Entry 8IAZ (electron microscopy, 3.00 A resolution); this record covers chains A and B of the 4 polymer chains in the assembly.

Chain A:
Protein: Transposase
Organism: Firmicutes bacterium AM43-11BH
Reference sequence: A0A417B524 (A0A417B524_9FIRM); residues 4-387 here = UniProt positions 4-387
Amino-acid sequence (384 residues; each row starts with the number of its first residue):
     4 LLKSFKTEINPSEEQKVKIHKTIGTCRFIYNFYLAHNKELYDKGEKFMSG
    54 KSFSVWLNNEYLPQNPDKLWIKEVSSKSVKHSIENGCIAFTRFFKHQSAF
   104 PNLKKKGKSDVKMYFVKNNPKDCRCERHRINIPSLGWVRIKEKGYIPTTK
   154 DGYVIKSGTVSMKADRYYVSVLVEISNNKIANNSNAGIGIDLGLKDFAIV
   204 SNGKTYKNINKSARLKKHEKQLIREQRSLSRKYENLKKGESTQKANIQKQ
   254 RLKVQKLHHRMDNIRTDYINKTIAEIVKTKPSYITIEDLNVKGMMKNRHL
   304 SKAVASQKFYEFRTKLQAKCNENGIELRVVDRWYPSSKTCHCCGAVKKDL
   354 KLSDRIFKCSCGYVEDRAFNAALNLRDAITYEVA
Differences from the reference sequence: conflict Ala371 (Asp in A0A417B524)
Ion coordination: Zn2+: Cys343, Cys346, Cys362, Cys364
From the paper describing this entry:
  - catalytic residues: Asp194, Glu290
  - mutagenesis - D194A, E290A: abolished catalytic activity on linearized dsDNA substrates
  - binding site for the 207-nt RNA strand: Arg130, His131, Arg132, Arg142, Tyr148, Arg227, Arg230, Arg234, Asn238, Asn249, Lys299, Asn300, Arg301, Trp336, Lys341, Lys354
  - binding site for the 16-nt DNA strand: Tyr44, Phe50, Ser52, Asn61, Asn62, Lys83, Phe97, Phe103, Asn121, Asn122
  - specificity-determining residues: Lys83, Asn121
  - binding site for the 24-nt DNA strand (chain B): Lys80, Tyr117, Asn121, Ser160
  - mutagenesis - Y117A, S160A: decreased catalytic activity

Chain B:
Molecule: 24-nt DNA strand
Sequence (24 nucleotides; numbered -14 to 9; the number before each row is that of its first residue; numbers below 1 keep their minus sign (DA-14 is residue -14)):
   -14 ACATGGACCATCAGCTCCTAATGG

How chain A and chain B interact:
Pairs across the interface (31; chain A residue first):
  Leu5(A) with DG-1(B), base contact
  Lys80(A) with DC0(B), base contact; DT1(B), hydrogen bond to the base
  Arg95(A) with DT-4(B), hydrogen bond to the base; DC-3(B), hydrogen bond to the sugar
  Gln100(A) with DC-3(B), sugar contact
  Tyr117(A) with DC0(B), hydrogen bond to the phosphate
  Val119(A) with DC0(B), base contact
  Asn121(A) with DC2(B), hydrogen bond to the base
  Ser160(A) with DC0(B), hydrogen bond to the phosphate
  Lys166(A) with DA-8(B), salt bridge to the phosphate
  Leu175(A) with DG-1(B), base contact
  Tyr236(A) with DT-11(B), hydrogen bond to the phosphate; DG-10(B), hydrogen bond to the phosphate
  Arg254(A) with DG-10(B), salt bridge to the phosphate; DG-9(B), salt bridge to the phosphate
  Gln258(A) with DG-9(B), hydrogen bond to the phosphate
  His261(A) with DG-9(B), sugar contact
  Asp265(A) with DA-8(B), phosphate contact; DC-7(B), phosphate contact
  Val294(A) with DC-6(B), sugar contact; DA-5(B), phosphate contact
  Lys295(A) with DA-5(B), salt bridge to the phosphate
  Ala308(A) with DC-7(B), sugar contact
  Lys311(A) with DC-7(B), salt bridge to the phosphate; DC-6(B), phosphate contact
  Phe312(A) with DC-6(B), hydrogen bond to the phosphate
  Tyr313(A) with DC-6(B), phosphate contact; DA-5(B), sugar contact; DT-4(B), phosphate contact
  Glu314(A) with DC-6(B), hydrogen bond to the phosphate
Other interface residues (no listed pair), chain A (25 interface residues in all): Lys6, Ser7, Lys159
Other interface residues (no listed pair), chain B (14 interface residues in all): DC3

Summary:
25 residues of chain A face 14 of chain B across their interface; the contacts include 11 hydrogen bonds and 5
salt bridges. Polar pairs include Lys80(A)-DT1(B), Arg95(A)-DT-4(B) and Asn121(A)-DC2(B). The paper reports
catalytic residues Asp194(A) and Glu290(A); D194A and E290A of chain A abolish catalytic activity on
linearized dsDNA substrates; 4 substitutions were tested in all.
Here chain A is Transposase (Firmicutes bacterium AM43-11BH) and chain B is a 24-nt DNA strand. Entry 8IAZ
(Cryo-EM structure of the ISFba1 TnpB-reRNA-dsDNA complex) was determined by electron microscopy.
